4DPF - chain A; structure by X-ray diffraction, 1.80 A resolution.

[Chain A]
Name: Beta-secretase 1
From: Homo sapiens
Notes: EC 3.4.23.46
UniProtKB: P56817 (BACE1_HUMAN); residues 44-433 here correspond to UniProt positions 57-446 (UniProt number = residue number + 13)
Sequence (391 residues; each row starts with the number of its first residue):
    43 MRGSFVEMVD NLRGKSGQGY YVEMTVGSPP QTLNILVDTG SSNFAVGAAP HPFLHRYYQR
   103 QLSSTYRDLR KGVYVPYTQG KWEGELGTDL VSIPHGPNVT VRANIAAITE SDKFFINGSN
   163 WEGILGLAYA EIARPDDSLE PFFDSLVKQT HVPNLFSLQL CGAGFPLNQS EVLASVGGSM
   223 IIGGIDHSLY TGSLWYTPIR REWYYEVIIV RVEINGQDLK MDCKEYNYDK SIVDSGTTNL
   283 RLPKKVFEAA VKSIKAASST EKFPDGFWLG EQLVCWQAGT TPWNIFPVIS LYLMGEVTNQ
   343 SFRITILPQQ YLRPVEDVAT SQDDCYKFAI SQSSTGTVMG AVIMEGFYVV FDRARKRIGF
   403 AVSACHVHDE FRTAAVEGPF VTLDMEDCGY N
Disordered / not traced: 43-46, 206-217
Disulfides: Cys203-Cys407, Cys265-Cys430, Cys317-Cys367
Differences from the reference sequence: initiating methionine (43)
Small-molecule neighbours: 0LG (N-[(4S,8E,11S)-4-[(1R)-1-hydroxy-2-{[3-(propan-2-yl)benzyl]amino}ethyl]-2,13-dioxo-11-phenyl-6-oxa-3,12-diazabicyclo[12.3.1]octadeca-1(18),8,14,16-tetraen-16-yl]-N-methylmethanesulfonamide): Gly59, Gln60, Leu78, Asp80, Gly82, Ser83, Val117, Pro118, Tyr119, Thr120, Gln121, Phe156, Ile158, Trp163, Ile166, Ile174, Arg176, Tyr246, Ile274, Asp276, Gly278, Thr279, Thr280, Asn281, Arg283, Ser373
Curated features (UniProtKB/Swiss-Prot):
  - active site: Asp80, Asp276
  - modified residue (N6-acetyllysine): Lys113, Lys262, Lys266, Lys272, Lys286, Lys287, Lys294
  - glycosylation (N-linked (GlcNAc...) asparagine): Asn140, Asn159, Asn210, Asn341

[In short]
Chain A binds compound 0LG. From UniProt: active-site residues Asp80 and Asp276.
Chain A is Beta-secretase 1 (Homo sapiens); the structure, BACE-1 in complex with a HEA-macrocyclic type
inhibitor, was determined by X-ray diffraction (same publication as 4DPI).
